Entry 1F6R (X-ray diffraction, 2.20 A resolution); this record covers chains A and B of the 6 polymer chains in the assembly.

== Chain A (and B) ==
Molecule: Alpha-lactalbumin
Organism: Bos taurus
Notes: chain B of this document is another copy of the same molecule, construct and numbering; everything in this record applies to it too
UniProt: P00711 (LALBA_BOVIN); residues 1-123 here correspond to UniProt positions 20-142 (UniProt number = residue number + 19)
Chain sequence (123 residues; numbered 1 to 123; the number before each row is that of its first residue):
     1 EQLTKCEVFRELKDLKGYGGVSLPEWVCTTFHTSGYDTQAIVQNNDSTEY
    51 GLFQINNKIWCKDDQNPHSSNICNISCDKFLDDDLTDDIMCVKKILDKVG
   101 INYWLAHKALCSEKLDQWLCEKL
Disulfide bonds: C6-C120, C28-C111, C61-C77, C73-C91
Swiss-Prot annotation at these positions:
  - binding site (Ca(2+)): K79, D82, D84, D87, D88
  - glycosylation: N45 (N-linked (GlcNAc...) asparagine)

== Chain A / chain B interface ==
Contacting residue pairs (9):
  D46(A) with D46(B); K58(B), salt bridge
  K58(A) with D46(B), salt bridge
  D64(A) with P67(B); H68(B)
  P67(A) with D64(B); Q65(B); P67(B)
  H68(A) with D64(B)
Other interface residues (no listed pair), chain A (7 interface residues in all): N45, Q65

== Overview ==
The interface between chain A and chain B involves 7 residues on one side and 6 on the other; the contacts
include 2 salt bridges. The salt-bridged pair is D46(A)-K58(B). From UniProt: 5 Ca2+-binding residues on chain
A.
Both chains are Alpha-lactalbumin (Bos taurus). Entry 1F6R (Crystal structure of apo-bovine alpha-lactalbumin)
was determined by X-ray diffraction, deposited together with 1F6S.
